Entry 8GAP (electron microscopy, 3.80 A resolution); this record covers chains A and G of the 8 polymer chains in the assembly.

Chain A:
Molecule: Telomerase reverse transcriptase
From: Tetrahymena thermophila
Notes: EC 2.7.7.49
UniProtKB: O77448 (TERT_TETTH); residue numbers follow UniProt; this construct covers 1-1117
Chain sequence (1117 residues; row label = number of the first residue in the row):
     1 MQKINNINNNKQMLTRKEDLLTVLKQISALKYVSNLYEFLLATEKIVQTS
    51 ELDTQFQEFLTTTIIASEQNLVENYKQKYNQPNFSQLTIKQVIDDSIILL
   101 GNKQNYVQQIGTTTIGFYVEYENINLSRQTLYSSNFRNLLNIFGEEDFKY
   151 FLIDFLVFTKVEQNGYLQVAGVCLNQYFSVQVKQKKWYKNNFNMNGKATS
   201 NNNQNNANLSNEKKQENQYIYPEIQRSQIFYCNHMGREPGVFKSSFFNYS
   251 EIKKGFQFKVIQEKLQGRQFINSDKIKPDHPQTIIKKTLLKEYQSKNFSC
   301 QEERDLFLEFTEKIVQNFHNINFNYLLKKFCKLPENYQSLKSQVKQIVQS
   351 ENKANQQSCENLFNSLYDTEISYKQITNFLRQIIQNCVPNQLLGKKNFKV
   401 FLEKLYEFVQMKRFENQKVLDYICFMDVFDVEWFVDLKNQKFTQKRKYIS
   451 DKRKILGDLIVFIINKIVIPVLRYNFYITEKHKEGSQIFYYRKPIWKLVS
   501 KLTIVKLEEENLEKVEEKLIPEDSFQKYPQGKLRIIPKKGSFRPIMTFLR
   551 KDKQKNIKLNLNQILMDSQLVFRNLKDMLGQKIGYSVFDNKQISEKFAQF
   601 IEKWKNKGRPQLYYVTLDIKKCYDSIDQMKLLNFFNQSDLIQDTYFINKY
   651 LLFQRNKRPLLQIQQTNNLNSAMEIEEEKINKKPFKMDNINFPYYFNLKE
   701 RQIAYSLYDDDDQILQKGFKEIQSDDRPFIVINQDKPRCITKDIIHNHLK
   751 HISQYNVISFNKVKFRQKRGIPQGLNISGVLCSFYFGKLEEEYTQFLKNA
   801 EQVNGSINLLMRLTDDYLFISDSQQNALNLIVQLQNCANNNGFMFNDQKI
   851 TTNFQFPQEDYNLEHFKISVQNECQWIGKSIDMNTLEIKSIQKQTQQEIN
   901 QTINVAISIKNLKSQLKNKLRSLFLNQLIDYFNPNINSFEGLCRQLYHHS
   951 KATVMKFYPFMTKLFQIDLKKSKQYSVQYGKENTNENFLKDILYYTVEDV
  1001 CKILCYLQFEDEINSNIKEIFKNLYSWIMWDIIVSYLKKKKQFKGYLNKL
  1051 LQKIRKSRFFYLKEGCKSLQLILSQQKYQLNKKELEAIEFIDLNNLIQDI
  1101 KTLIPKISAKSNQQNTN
Unresolved in the structure: 1-10, 180-215, 252-280, 664-686, 1111-1117
Curated features (UniProtKB/Swiss-Prot):
  - binding site (Mg(2+)): Asp618, Asp815, Asp816
  - mutagenesis: Lys90 (K90A: Decreased reverse transcriptase activity), Asp94 (D94A: Decreased reverse transcriptase activity; does not affect DNA-binding), Lys103 (K103A: Does not affect reverse transcriptase activity), Arg137 (R137A: Decreased reverse transcriptase activity), Glu145 to Glu146 (Does not affect reverse transcriptase activity), Phe158 (F158A: Abolished reverse transcriptase activity), Gln168 (Q168A: Strongly decreased reverse transcriptase activity; strongly decreased DNA-binding; Q168E: Does not affect reverse transcriptase activity; Q168N: Decreased reverse transcriptase activity), Leu174 (L174A: Decreased reverse transcriptase activity), Phe178 (F178A: Strongly decreased reverse transcriptase activity; strongly decreased DNA-binding), Lys183 to Lys189 (Strongly decreased reverse transcriptase activity), Lys183 to Lys186 (Strongly decreased reverse transcriptase activity), Lys185 to Lys186 (Does not affect reverse transcriptase activity), 47 further mutagenesis entries in UniProt

Chain G:
Molecule: Telomerase associated protein p50
From: Tetrahymena thermophila
UniProtKB: D2CVN8 (TAP50_TETTS); residues 1-422 here = UniProt positions 1-422
Chain sequence (422 residues; numbered 1 to 422; the number before each row is that of its first residue):
     1 MKLLLQNQNIFQKLKNTLNGCIKKFYDTYQDLEQMQKFEMIVEDKLLFRY
    51 SCSQSEMFSAQIQAHYLEKRVLQLTDGNVKYIVNFRDKGVLDKANFFDTP
   101 NNSLVIIRQWSYEIYYTKNTFQINLVIDEMRCIDIITTIFYCKLELDFTQ
   151 GIKGISKSSSFSNQIYEYSAQYYKAIQLLKKLLINDSYISELYNSTKSKQ
   201 QPRLFIFQSFKPKMNLAEQNLSRQFEQCQQDDFGDGCLLQIVNYTHQSLK
   251 QIENKNNSNQIVNGQNEISKKKRVLKSNEDLYKISLQKQLKIFQEEEIEL
   301 HSQSTIRNQTNQQLETFESDTSKRNSEKILHSINELNTSKQKVNQMNSSQ
   351 HQIQKLENNNLNKNILNQINENDIKNELEERQQQHLTQSFNSKAQLKKII
   401 TLKKNQDILLFKPQEQEGSKKY
Unresolved in the structure: 185-422

Interface between chain A and chain G:
Pairs across the interface (33):
  Lys90(A) - Asp98(G)
  Tyr118(A) - Thr137(G)  hydrogen bond
  Glu120(A) - Thr137(G)
  Tyr121(A) - Ile135(G)
  Tyr121(A) - Ile136(G)
  Tyr121(A) - Thr137(G)  hydrogen bond (backbone-side chain)
  Tyr121(A) - Thr138(G)  hydrogen bond (backbone-side chain)
  Glu122(A) - Met1(G)
  Glu122(A) - Ile136(G)
  Glu122(A) - Thr138(G)
  Asn123(A) - Met1(G)
  Asn123(A) - Asp134(G)
  Ile124(A) - Met1(G)
  Ile124(A) - Leu104(G)  hydrophobic
  Ile124(A) - Asp134(G)
  Asn125(A) - Asp134(G)  hydrogen bond (backbone-side chain)
  Arg128(A) - Asp134(G)  salt bridge
  Gln129(A) - Phe97(G)
  Gln129(A) - Arg131(G)
  Arg137(A) - Phe97(G)  hydrogen bond (side chain-backbone)
  Asp643(A) - Lys13(G)  salt bridge
  Asp643(A) - Ser55(G)
  Thr644(A) - Lys13(G)  hydrogen bond
  Phe646(A) - Leu4(G)  hydrophobic
  Leu707(A) - Arg108(G)
  Tyr708(A) - Gln54(G)
  Tyr708(A) - Met57(G)  hydrophobic
  Asp709(A) - Arg108(G)  salt bridge
  Pro737(A) - Leu4(G)
  Arg738(A) - Leu4(G)
  Cys739(A) - Leu4(G)
  Cys739(A) - Asn7(G)
  Thr741(A) - Asn7(G)  hydrogen bond (side chain-backbone)
Also at the interface, not in a pair above, chain A (25 interface residues in all): Thr88, Val119, Tyr132, Leu715
Also at the interface, not in a pair above, chain G (22 interface residues in all): Gln8, Phe96, Ile106, Cys132, Ile133

In short:
The interface between chain A and chain G involves 25 residues on one side and 22 on the other, with 7
hydrogen bonds and 3 salt bridges. Among the polar pairs are Arg128(A)-Asp134(G), Asp643(A)-Lys13(G) and
Asp709(A)-Arg108(G).
Here chain A is Telomerase reverse transcriptase and chain G is Telomerase associated protein p50, both from
Tetrahymena thermophila. Entry 8GAP (Structure of LARP7 protein p65-telomerase RNA complex in telomerase) was
determined by electron microscopy.
